2XLU - chains B and C; structure by X-ray diffraction, 2.60 A resolution.

[Chain B (and C)]
Molecule: Flavin-containing monooxygenase
Organism: Methylophaga aminisulfidivorans
Notes: EC 1.14.13.8; chain C of this document is another copy of the same molecule, construct and numbering; everything in this record applies to it too
Reference sequence: Q83XK4 (Q83XK4_9GAMM); residues 6-461 here correspond to UniProt positions 1-456 (UniProt number = residue number - 5)
Chain sequence (461 residues; row label = number of the first residue in the row):
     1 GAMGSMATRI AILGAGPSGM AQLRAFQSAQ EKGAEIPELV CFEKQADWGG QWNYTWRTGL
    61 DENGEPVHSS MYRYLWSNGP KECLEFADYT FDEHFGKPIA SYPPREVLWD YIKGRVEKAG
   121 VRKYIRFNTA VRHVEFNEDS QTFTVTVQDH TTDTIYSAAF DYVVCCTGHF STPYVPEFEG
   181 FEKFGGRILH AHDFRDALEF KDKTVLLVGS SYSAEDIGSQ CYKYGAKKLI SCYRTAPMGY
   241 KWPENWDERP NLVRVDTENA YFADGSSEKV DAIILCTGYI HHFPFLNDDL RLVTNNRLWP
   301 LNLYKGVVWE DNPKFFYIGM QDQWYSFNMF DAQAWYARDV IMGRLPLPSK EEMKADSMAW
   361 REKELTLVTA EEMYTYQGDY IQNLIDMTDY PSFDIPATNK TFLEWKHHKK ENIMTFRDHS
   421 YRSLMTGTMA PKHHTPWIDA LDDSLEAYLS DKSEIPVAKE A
Disordered / not traced: 1-5, 451-461
Differences from the reference sequence: expression tag (1-5); conflict A158 (Glu153 in Q83XK4), A159 (Glu154 in Q83XK4)
Small-molecule neighbours:
  - FAD (flavin-adenine dinucleotide): G14, A15, G16, P17, S18, G19, F42, E43, K44, Q45, G49, G50, Q51, W52, H68, S70, M71, L75, S77, N78, L84, T129, A130, V131, C166, T167, G168, F170, S171, F285, I318, Q323, S326, F327, F330
  - NA7 ([(2R,3R,4R,5R)-5-(6-amino-9H-purin-9-yl)-3-hydroxy-4-(phosphonooxy)tetrahydrofuran-2-yl]methyl [(2R,3S,4S)-3,4-dihydroxytetrahydrofuran-2-yl]methyl dihydrogen diphosphate): N78, F170, Y174, P176, F178, V208, G209, S210, S211, Y212, S213, R234, T235, N251, C276, T277, G278, Y279, D322, Q323
Reported in the primary citation:
  - binding site for flavin-adenine dinucleotide: N78
  - catalytic residues: N78
  - mutagenesis - N78S: abolished catalytic activity
  - mutagenesis - N78S (0.7 s-1): unchanged catalytic activity on NADPH
  - mutagenesis - N78D, N78K: abolished catalytic activity on trimethylamine
  - mutagenesis - N78D (>20-fold): decreased binding to NADPH
  - mutagenesis - N78D (30-fold): decreased catalytic activity
  - mutagenesis - N78K: decreased catalytic activity on NADPH
  - mutagenesis - N78K: decreased catalytic activity on oxygen

[Interface between chain B and chain C]
Contacting residue pairs (56):
  W56(B) - P176(C)
  W56(B) - E177(C)  hydrogen bond
  W56(B) - F181(C)  hydrophobic
  R57(B) - V175(C)  hydrogen bond (side chain-backbone)
  R57(B) - E177(C)
  G59(B) - G59(C)
  L60(B) - P173(C)
  N63(B) - I280(C)
  G64(B) - T172(C)
  P66(B) - L60(C)  hydrophobic
  R73(B) - E182(C)  hydrogen bond (side chain-backbone)
  R73(B) - K183(C)
  R132(B) - P284(C)  hydrogen bond (side chain-backbone)
  H133(B) - H133(C)
  E135(B) - E135(C)
  T146(B) - N287(C)
  Q148(B) - R291(C)  hydrogen bond
  D153(B) - R291(C)  salt bridge
  T154(B) - D288(C)
  I155(B) - L286(C)
  I155(B) - N287(C)
  I155(B) - D288(C)  hydrogen bond (backbone-side chain)
  I155(B) - R291(C)
  T172(B) - G64(C)
  P173(B) - L60(C)
  V175(B) - R57(C)  hydrogen bond (backbone-side chain)
  P176(B) - W56(C)
  E177(B) - W56(C)  hydrogen bond
  E177(B) - R57(C)
  F181(B) - W56(C)  hydrophobic
  E182(B) - R73(C)  hydrogen bond (backbone-side chain)
  K183(B) - R73(C)
  F184(B) - D196(C)
  G185(B) - D196(C)
  G185(B) - L198(C)
  G185(B) - E199(C)  hydrogen bond (backbone-backbone)
  R187(B) - R187(C)
  R187(B) - E199(C)
  I188(B) - W56(C)  hydrophobic
  D193(B) - T58(C)
  D196(B) - F184(C)
  D196(B) - G185(C)
  L198(B) - G185(C)
  E199(B) - G185(C)  hydrogen bond (backbone-backbone)
  E199(B) - R187(C)
  K203(B) - K203(C)
  H282(B) - R132(C)
  P284(B) - R132(C)
  L286(B) - I155(C)
  N287(B) - I155(C)
  D288(B) - T154(C)
  D288(B) - I155(C)  hydrogen bond (side chain-backbone)
  R291(B) - Q148(C)  hydrogen bond
  R291(B) - D153(C)  salt bridge
  R291(B) - I155(C)
  V293(B) - D153(C)
Also at the interface, not in a pair above, chain B (48 interface residues in all): Y54, T58, E62, E65, S171, G186, L275, I280
Also at the interface, not in a pair above, chain C (47 interface residues in all): Y54, N63, E65, P66, T146, S171, G186, I188, D193, L275, H282, V293

[Overview]
The interface between chain B and chain C involves 48 residues on one side and 47 on the other; the contacts
include 13 hydrogen bonds and 2 salt bridges. Polar contacts include D153(B)-R291(C), W56(B)-E177(C) and
R57(B)-V175(C). From the paper: the catalytic residue N78(B); N78D and N78K of chain B abolish catalytic
activity on trimethylamine.
Both chains are Flavin-containing monooxygenase (Methylophaga aminisulfidivorans). Entry 2XLU (Joint-functions
of protein residues and NADP(H) in oxygen-activation by flavin-containing monooxygenase: complex with
thioNADP) was determined by X-ray diffraction, deposited together with 2XLP, 2XLR, 2XLS and 2XLT.
